Entry 8TJO (electron microscopy, 3.61 A resolution); this record covers chains E and F of the 6 polymer chains in the assembly.

# Chain E
Name: Antibody Fragment 1B2, Heavy Chain
Source organism: Homo sapiens
Notes: antibody fragment or engineered binder
Sequence (249 residues; numbered 1 to 249; the number before each row is that of its first residue):
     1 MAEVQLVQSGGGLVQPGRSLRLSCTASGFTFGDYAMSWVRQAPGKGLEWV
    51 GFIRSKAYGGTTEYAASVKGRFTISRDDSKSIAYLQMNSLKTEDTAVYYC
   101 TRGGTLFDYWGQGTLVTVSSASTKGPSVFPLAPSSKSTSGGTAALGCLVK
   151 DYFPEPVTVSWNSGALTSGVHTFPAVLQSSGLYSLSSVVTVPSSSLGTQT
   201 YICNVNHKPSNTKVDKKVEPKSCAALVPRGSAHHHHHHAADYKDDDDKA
Unresolved in the structure: 1-2, 136-142, 194-199, 221-249
Cystine bridges: C24-C100, C147-C203

# Chain F
Name: Antibody Fragment 1B2, Light Chain
Source organism: Homo sapiens
Notes: antibody fragment or engineered binder
Sequence (236 residues; numbered 1 to 236; the number before each row is that of its first residue):
     1 LFAIPLVVPFYSHSALDVVMTQSPLSLPVTPGEPASISCRSSQSLLHSNG
    51 YNYLDWYLQKPGQSPQLLIYLGSNRASGVPDRFSGSGSGTDFTLKISRVE
   101 AEDVGVYYCMQSLQTPRLTFGPGTKVDIKRTVAAPSVFIFPPSDEQLKSG
   151 TASVVCLLNNFYPRGAKVQWKVDNALQSGNSQESVTEQDSKDSTYSLSST
   201 LTLSKADYEKHKVYACEVTHQGLSSPVTKSFNRGEC
Unresolved in the structure: 1-16, 173-177, 211-214, 232-236
Cystine bridges: C39-C109, C156-C216

# Interface between chain E and chain F
Contacting residue pairs (46):
  L47(E) - Q59(F)
  L47(E) - P65(F)  hydrophobic
  L47(E) - Y108(F)
  L47(E) - F120(F)  hydrogen bond (backbone-backbone)
  E48(E) - L118(F)
  E48(E) - T119(F)
  W49(E) - R117(F)
  W49(E) - L118(F)  hydrogen bond (backbone-backbone)
  Y99(E) - S64(F)
  T105(E) - R117(F)
  L106(E) - D55(F)
  L106(E) - Y57(F)
  L106(E) - L67(F)  hydrophobic
  F107(E) - Y57(F)  hydrogen bond (backbone-side chain)
  F107(E) - R117(F)
  F107(E) - F120(F)  hydrophobic
  W110(E) - P65(F)  hydrophobic
  G111(E) - S64(F)  hydrogen bond (backbone-side chain)
  Q112(E) - S64(F)
  V128(E) - Q146(F)
  F129(E) - Q146(F)
  F129(E) - L147(F)
  F129(E) - S153(F)
  P130(E) - E145(F)
  P130(E) - Q146(F)
  L131(E) - F140(F)  hydrophobic
  L131(E) - E145(F)
  A132(E) - F140(F)
  A132(E) - P141(F)
  P133(E) - F140(F)
  S134(E) - I139(F)
  S134(E) - F140(F)
  A144(E) - F138(F)  hydrophobic
  A144(E) - F140(F)
  H171(E) - N159(F)  hydrogen bond
  H171(E) - D189(F)
  F173(E) - S184(F)
  F173(E) - T186(F)
  F173(E) - S196(F)
  F173(E) - L197(F)
  F173(E) - S198(F)
  P174(E) - S184(F)
  P174(E) - V185(F)
  V176(E) - E183(F)
  V188(E) - L157(F)  hydrophobic
  K216(E) - Q146(F)
Also at the interface, not in a pair above, chain E (29 interface residues in all): A65, G104, D108, L177, V218
Also at the interface, not in a pair above, chain F (34 interface residues in all): Y70, M110, S112, S143, Q182

# Summary
29 residues of chain E and 34 residues of chain F are in contact, with 5 hydrogen bonds. Polar contacts
include F107(E)-Y57(F), G111(E)-S64(F) and H171(E)-N159(F).
Chain E is Antibody Fragment 1B2, Heavy Chain and chain F is Antibody Fragment 1B2, Light Chain, both from
Homo sapiens; the structure, Crosslinked 6-deoxyerythronolide B synthase (DEBS) Module 1 in complex with
antibody fragment 1B2: Crosslinked Intra-State 1, was determined by electron microscopy, deposited together
with 8TPW, 8TPX, 8TKO, 8TJN and 8TJP.
